7M47 - chains A and P of the 4 polymer chains in the assembly; structure by X-ray diffraction, 1.65 A resolution.

[Chain A]
Name: DNA polymerase lambda
Source organism: Homo sapiens
Notes: EC 2.7.7.7, 4.2.99.-
Reference sequence: Q9UGP5 (DPOLL_HUMAN); residue numbers follow UniProt; this construct covers 242-464, 470-575
Amino-acid sequence (329 residues; numbered 242 to 575; 5 numbers in that range are skipped by the numbering (no residue carries them; nothing is unmodelled there); the number before each row is that of its first residue):
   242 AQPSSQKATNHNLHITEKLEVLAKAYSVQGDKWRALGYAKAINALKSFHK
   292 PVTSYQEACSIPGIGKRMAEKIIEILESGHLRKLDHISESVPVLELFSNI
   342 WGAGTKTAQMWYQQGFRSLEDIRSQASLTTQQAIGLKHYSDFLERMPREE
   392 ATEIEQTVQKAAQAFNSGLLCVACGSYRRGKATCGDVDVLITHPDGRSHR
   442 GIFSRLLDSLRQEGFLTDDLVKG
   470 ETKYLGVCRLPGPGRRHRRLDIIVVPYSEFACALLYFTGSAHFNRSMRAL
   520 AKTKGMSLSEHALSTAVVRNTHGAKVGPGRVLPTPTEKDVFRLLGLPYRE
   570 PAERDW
Disordered / not traced: 242-250
Sequence notes: conflict Lys463 (Ser in Q9UGP5), Gly464 (Gln in Q9UGP5), Thr471 (Gln in Q9UGP5); engineered mutation Ala543 (Cys in Q9UGP5)
Metal / ion sites: Na+ site 1: Cys300, Ile302, Ile305 (shared with 1 residue of chain D); Na+ site 2: Ser339, Ile341, Ala344 (shared with DA5(P) of chain P); Na+ site 3: Asp427, Asp429, Asp490 (shared with DC6(P), DT7(P) of chain P); Mg2+: Asp427, Asp429 (together with pyrophosphate) (shared with DT7(P) of chain P)
Small-molecule neighbours:
  - pyrophosphate (PPV): Arg386, Gly416, Ser417, Arg420, Cys425, Gly426, Asp427, Asp429
  - s,r meso-tartaric acid (SRT): Glu330, Ser331, Val334, Tyr353, Arg358
Reported in the primary citation:
  - conformationally variable residues (side-chain flip): Asp427

[Chain P]
Molecule: 7-nt DNA strand
Sequence (7 nucleotides; row label = number of the first residue in the row):
     1 CAGTACT
Metal / ion sites: Na+ site 1: DA5 (shared with Ser339(A), Ile341(A), Ala344(A) of chain A); Na+ site 2: DC6, DT7 (shared with Asp427(A), Asp429(A), Asp490(A) of chain A); Mg2+: DT7 (together with pyrophosphate) (shared with Asp427(A), Asp429(A) of chain A)

[Chain A / chain P interface]
Residue-residue contacts (27; chain A residue first):
  Ile341(A) - DA5(P)  phosphate contact
  Trp342(A) - DA5(P)  hydrogen bond to the phosphate
  Trp342(A) - DC6(P)  hydrogen bond to the phosphate
  Gly343(A) - DT4(P)  phosphate contact
  Gly343(A) - DA5(P)  hydrogen bond to the phosphate
  Ala344(A) - DT4(P)  phosphate contact
  Ala344(A) - DA5(P)  phosphate contact
  Gly345(A) - DT4(P)  hydrogen bond to the phosphate
  Thr346(A) - DT4(P)  hydrogen bond to the phosphate
  Lys347(A) - DG3(P)  phosphate contact
  Lys347(A) - DT4(P)  hydrogen bond to the phosphate
  Thr348(A) - DT4(P)  hydrogen bond to the phosphate
  Gly416(A) - DT7(P)  phosphate contact
  Arg420(A) - DT7(P)  hydrogen bond to the phosphate
  Asp427(A) - DT7(P)  phosphate contact
  Asp429(A) - DT7(P)  phosphate contact
  Leu474(A) - DC6(P)  sugar contact
  Arg488(A) - DC6(P)  salt bridge to the phosphate
  Asp490(A) - DC6(P)  sugar contact
  Tyr505(A) - DC6(P)  hydrogen bond to the base
  Tyr505(A) - DT7(P)  sugar contact
  Phe506(A) - DT7(P)  sugar contact
  Thr507(A) - DT7(P)  phosphate contact
  Gly508(A) - DT7(P)  hydrogen bond to the phosphate
  Ser509(A) - DT7(P)  sugar contact
  Ala510(A) - DT7(P)  base contact
  Asn513(A) - DT7(P)  hydrogen bond to the base

[Overview]
22 residues of chain A face 5 of chain P across their interface, with 11 hydrogen bonds and 1 salt bridge.
Polar pairs include Tyr505(A)-DC6(P), Asn513(A)-DT7(P) and Trp342(A)-DA5(P). Chain A binds s,r meso-tartaric
acid and pyrophosphate. Cys300(A), Ile302(A) and Ile305(A) coordinate Na+ site 1. The paper reports
conformational variability at Asp427(A).
Here chain A is DNA polymerase lambda (Homo sapiens) and chain P is a 7-nt DNA strand. Entry 7M47 (DNA
Polymerase Lambda, TTP:At Mg2+ Product State Ternary Complex, 60 min) was determined by X-ray diffraction
together with 7M43, 7M44, 7M45, 7M46, 7M48, 7M49 and 12 further entries from the same study.
